7WTK - chains A and J of the 9 polymer chains in the assembly; structure by electron microscopy, 3.60 A resolution.

[Chain A]
Protein: Spike glycoprotein
From: Severe acute respiratory syndrome coronavirus 2
Reference sequence: P0DTC2 (SPIKE_SARS2); aligned to UniProt positions 14-1159 over residues 14-1164 (the alignment contains insertions or deletions, so no single offset holds)
Sequence (1149 residues; row label = number of the first residue in the row; note: 5 numbers in that range are skipped by the numbering (no residue carries them; nothing is unmodelled there)):
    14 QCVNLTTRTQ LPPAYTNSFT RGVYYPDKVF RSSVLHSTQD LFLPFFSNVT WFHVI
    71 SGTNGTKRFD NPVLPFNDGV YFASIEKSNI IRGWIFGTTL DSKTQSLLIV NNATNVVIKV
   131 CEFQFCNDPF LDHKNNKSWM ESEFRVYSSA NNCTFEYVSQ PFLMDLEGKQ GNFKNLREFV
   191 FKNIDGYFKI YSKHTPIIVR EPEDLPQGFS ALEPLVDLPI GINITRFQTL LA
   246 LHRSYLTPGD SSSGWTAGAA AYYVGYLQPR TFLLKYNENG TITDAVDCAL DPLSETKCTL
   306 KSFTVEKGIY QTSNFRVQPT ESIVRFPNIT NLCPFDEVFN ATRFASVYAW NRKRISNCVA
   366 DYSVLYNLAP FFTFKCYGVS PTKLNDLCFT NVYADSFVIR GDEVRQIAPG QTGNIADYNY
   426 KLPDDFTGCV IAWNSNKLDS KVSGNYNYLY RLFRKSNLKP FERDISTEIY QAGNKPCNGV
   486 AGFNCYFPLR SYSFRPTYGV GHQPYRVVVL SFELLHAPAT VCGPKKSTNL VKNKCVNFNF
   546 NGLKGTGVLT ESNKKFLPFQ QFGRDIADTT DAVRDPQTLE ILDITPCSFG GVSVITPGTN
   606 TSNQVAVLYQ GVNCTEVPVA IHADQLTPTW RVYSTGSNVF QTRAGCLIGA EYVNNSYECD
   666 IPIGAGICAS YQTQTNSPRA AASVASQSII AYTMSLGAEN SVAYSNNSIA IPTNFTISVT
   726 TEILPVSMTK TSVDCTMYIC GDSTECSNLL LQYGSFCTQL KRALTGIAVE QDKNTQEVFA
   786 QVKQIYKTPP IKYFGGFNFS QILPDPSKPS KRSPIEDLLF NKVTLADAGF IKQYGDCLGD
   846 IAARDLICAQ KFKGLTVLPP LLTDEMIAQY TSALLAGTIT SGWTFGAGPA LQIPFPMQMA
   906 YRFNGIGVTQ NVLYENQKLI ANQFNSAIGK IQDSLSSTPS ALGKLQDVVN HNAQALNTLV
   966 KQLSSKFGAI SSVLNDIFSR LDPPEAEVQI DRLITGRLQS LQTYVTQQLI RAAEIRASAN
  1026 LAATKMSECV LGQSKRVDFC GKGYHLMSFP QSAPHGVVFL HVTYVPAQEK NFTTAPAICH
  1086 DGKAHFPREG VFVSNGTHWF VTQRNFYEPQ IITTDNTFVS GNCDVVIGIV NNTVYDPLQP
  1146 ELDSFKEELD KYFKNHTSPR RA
Disordered / not traced: 71-76, 246-255, 679-690, 831-850, 1165-1167
Differences from the reference sequence: variant V67 (Ala in P0DTC2), I95 (Thr in P0DTC2), D142 (Gly in P0DTC2), I208 (Leu212 in P0DTC2), D341 (Gly339 in P0DTC2), L373 (Ser371 in P0DTC2), P375 (Ser373 in P0DTC2), F377 (Ser375 in P0DTC2), N419 (Lys417 in P0DTC2), K442 (Asn440 in P0DTC2), S448 (Gly446 in P0DTC2), N479 (Ser477 in P0DTC2), K480 (Thr478 in P0DTC2), A486 (Glu484 in P0DTC2), R495 (Gln493 in P0DTC2), S498 (Gly496 in P0DTC2), R500 (Gln498 in P0DTC2), Y503 (Asn501 in P0DTC2), H507 (Tyr505 in P0DTC2), K549 (Thr547 in P0DTC2), G616 (Asp614 in P0DTC2), Y657 (His655 in P0DTC2), A685 (Arg683 in P0DTC2), A687 (Arg685 in P0DTC2), K766 (Asn764 in P0DTC2), Y798 (Asp796 in P0DTC2), P819 (Phe817 in P0DTC2), K858 (Asn856 in P0DTC2), P894 (Ala892 in P0DTC2), P901 (Ala899 in P0DTC2), P944 (Ala942 in P0DTC2), H956 (Gln954 in P0DTC2), K971 (Asn969 in P0DTC2), F983 (Leu981 in P0DTC2); insertion (211-213); engineered mutation P988 (Lys986 in P0DTC2), P989 (Val987 in P0DTC2); expression tag (1165-1167)
Curated features (UniProtKB/Swiss-Prot):
  - glycosylation (N-linked (GlcNAc...) asparagine): N17 (complex), N61 (hybrid), N336 (complex), N608 (hybrid)
Cystine bridges: C15-C136, C131-C163, C293-C303, C338-C363, C381-C434, C393-C527, C482-C490, C619-C651, C664-C673, C740-C762, C745-C751, C1034-C1045, C1084-C1128
Glycans and other covalent adducts: N-acetylglucosamine (NAG) linked to N17, N61, N125, N145, N233, N605, N618, N659, N711, N719, N803, N1100, N1136, N1160

[Chain J]
Protein: Light chain of XGv286
From: Homo sapiens
Sequence (109 residues; numbered 2 to 110; the number before each row is that of its first residue):
     2 SVLTQPPSAS GTPGQRVTIS CSGSSSNIGS NYVYWYQQLP GTAPKLLIYR NNQRPSGVPD
    62 RFSGSRSGTS ASLAISGLRS EDEADYYCAA WDDGLSGSGW VFGGGTKLT
Cystine bridges: C22-C89

[How chain A and chain J interact]
Contacting residue pairs - 5 pairs, chain A then chain J:
  Y423(A) - R17(J)
  R459(A) - R17(J)
  K460(A) - R17(J)  hydrogen bond (backbone-side chain)
  N462(A) - T19(J)
  Y475(A) - R17(J)  hydrogen bond
Interface residues without a listed pair, chain A (8 interface residues in all): T417, F458, A477
Interface residues without a listed pair, chain J (5 interface residues in all): P7, G15, Q16

[Summary]
The interface between chain A and chain J involves 8 residues on one side and 5 on the other; the contacts
include 2 hydrogen bonds. Polar pairs include K460(A)-R17(J) and Y475(A)-R17(J). Covalently linked
N-acetylglucosamine: at N17(A), N61(A), N125(A), N145(A), N233(A) and N605(A) and 8 more.
Here chain A is Spike glycoprotein (Severe acute respiratory syndrome coronavirus 2) and chain J is Light
chain of XGv286 (Homo sapiens). Entry 7WTK (SARS-CoV-2 Omicron variant spike in complex with Fab XGv286) was
determined by electron microscopy, deposited together with 7WTF, 7WTG and 7WTJ.
